4DSN - chain A; structure by X-ray diffraction, 2.03 A resolution.

== Chain A ==
Molecule: GTPase KRas, isoform 2B
Organism: Homo sapiens
Notes: EC 3.6.-.-
UniProtKB: P01116 (RASK_HUMAN); residue numbers follow UniProt; this construct covers 2-188
Chain sequence (189 residues; numbered 0 to 188; the number before each row is that of its first residue; numbering starts at 0):
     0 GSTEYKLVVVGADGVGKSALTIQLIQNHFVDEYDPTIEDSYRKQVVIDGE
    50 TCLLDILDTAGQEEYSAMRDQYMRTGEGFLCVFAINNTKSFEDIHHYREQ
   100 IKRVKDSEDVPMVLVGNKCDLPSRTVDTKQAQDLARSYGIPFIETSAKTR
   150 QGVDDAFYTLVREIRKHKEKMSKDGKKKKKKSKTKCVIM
Not modelled in the structure: 0, 181-188
Differences from the reference sequence: expression tag (0-1); engineered mutation Asp12 (Gly in P01116)
Metal / ion sites: Mg2+ site 1: Gly10, Ala59, Gly60, Tyr96; Mg2+ site 2: Ser17, Thr35 (together with GMP-PCP)
Small-molecule neighbours: GMP-PCP (GCP; phosphomethylphosphonic acid guanylate ester): Ala11, Asp12, Gly13, Val14, Gly15, Lys16, Ser17, Ala18, Phe28, Val29, Asp30, Glu31, Tyr32, Asp33, Pro34, Thr35, Thr58, Ala59, Gly60, Asn116, Lys117, Asp119, Leu120, Ser145, Ala146, Lys147
Reported in the primary citation:
  - contacts within the chain: Arg41-Asp54 (salt bridge)
  - mutagenesis - R41S (2.5-fold): decreased catalytic activity on SOS

== Overview ==
Ligands of chain A: GMP-PCP. The Mg2+ site 1 is built by Gly10, Ala59, Gly60 and Tyr96. The Mg2+ site 2 is
built by Ser17 and Thr35. From the paper: R41S reduces catalytic activity on SOS; contacts within the chain
involving Asp54 and Arg41.
Chain A is GTPase KRas, isoform 2B (Homo sapiens); the structure, Small-molecule ligands bind to a distinct
pocket in Ras and inhibit SOS-mediated nucleotide exchange activity, was determined by X-ray diffraction,
deposited together with 4DSO, 4DST and 4DSU.
